6TSD - chains 111 and 444 of the 4 polymer chains in the assembly; structure by X-ray diffraction, 1.81 A resolution.

[Chain 111]
Protein: Capsid protein VP1
From: Coxsackievirus A24
UniProt: V9VEF3 (V9VEF3_9ENTO); residues 1-305 here correspond to UniProt positions 581-885 (UniProt number = residue number + 580)
Chain sequence (305 residues; row label = number of the first residue in the row):
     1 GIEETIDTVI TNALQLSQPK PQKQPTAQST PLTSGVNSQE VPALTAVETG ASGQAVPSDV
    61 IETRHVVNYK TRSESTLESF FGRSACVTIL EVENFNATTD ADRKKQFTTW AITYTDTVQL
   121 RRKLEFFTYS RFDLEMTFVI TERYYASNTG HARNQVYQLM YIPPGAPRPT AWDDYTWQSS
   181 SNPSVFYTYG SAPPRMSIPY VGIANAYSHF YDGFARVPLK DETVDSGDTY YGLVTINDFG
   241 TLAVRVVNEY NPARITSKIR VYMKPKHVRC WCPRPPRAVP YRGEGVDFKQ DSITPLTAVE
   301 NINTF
Disordered / not traced: 1-24
Metal / ion sites: Na+: T26, A27, S29, N68; Ca2+ site 1: T33, S34, S58, I61; Ca2+ site 2: L44 (shared with K63(444), A65(444) of chain 444); Ca2+ site 3: V246, N248
Residues lining bound ligands:
  - hexane-1,6-diol (HEZ), molecule 1: N154, T188, Y189, G190, S191
  - hexane-1,6-diol (HEZ), molecule 2: I203, A204, S208, Y211, I236, N237
  - hexane-1,6-diol (HEZ), molecule 3: Y230, V234, T235, E284
  - N-acetyl-alpha-neuraminic acid (SIA): N96, R143, Y145, A146, S147, Y250, N251, P252
From the paper describing this entry:
  - binding site for N-acetyl-alpha-neuraminic acid: Y145, A146, S147, Y250, P252
  - self-association interface (contacts with another copy of this molecule); pairs are residue here / residue on that copy: R254-Y145 (pi stacking)

[Chain 444]
Protein: Capsid protein VP4
From: Coxsackievirus A24
UniProt: V9VEF3 (V9VEF3_9ENTO); residue numbers follow UniProt; this construct covers 1-69
Chain sequence (69 residues; row label = number of the first residue in the row):
     1 MGAQVSSQKV GAHENTNVAT GGSTVNYTTI NYYKDSASNA ASKLDFSQDP SKFTEPVKDI
    61 MIKTAPALN
Disordered / not traced: 1, 14-24
Metal / ion sites: Ca2+: K63, A65 (shared with L44(111) of chain 111)

[How chain 111 and chain 444 interact]
Pairs across the interface (40; chain 111 residue first):
  P25(111) - F46(444)  hydrophobic
  E40(111) - T64(444)
  V41(111) - K63(444)
  V41(111) - T64(444)  hydrogen bond (backbone-backbone)
  P42(111) - K63(444)
  T45(111) - A67(444)
  A46(111) - A67(444)
  A46(111) - L68(444)  hydrophobic
  T49(111) - V57(444)
  T49(111) - M61(444)
  G50(111) - P56(444)
  A51(111) - T54(444)
  A51(111) - M61(444)  hydrophobic
  S52(111) - T54(444)  hydrogen bond (backbone-backbone)
  Q54(111) - T54(444)  hydrogen bond (side chain-backbone)
  Q54(111) - E55(444)
  V56(111) - K63(444)
  D59(111) - K63(444)  salt bridge
  T71(111) - F46(444)
  R72(111) - Q48(444)  hydrogen bond
  S73(111) - K9(444)
  S73(111) - L44(444)
  S73(111) - F46(444)
  T76(111) - D45(444)
  E78(111) - A41(444)
  E78(111) - S42(444)  hydrogen bond (side chain-backbone)
  S79(111) - L44(444)
  D133(111) - A37(444)
  S197(111) - A37(444)  hydrogen bond (side chain-backbone)
  S197(111) - S38(444)
  P199(111) - A37(444)  hydrophobic
  K266(111) - A37(444)  hydrogen bond (side chain-backbone)
  K266(111) - S38(444)  hydrogen bond (side chain-backbone)
  K266(111) - N39(444)  hydrogen bond (side chain-backbone)
  H267(111) - S36(444)
  H267(111) - A37(444)
  H267(111) - N39(444)  hydrogen bond (side chain-backbone)
  H267(111) - A40(444)  hydrogen bond (side chain-backbone)
  H267(111) - S42(444)
  P273(111) - F53(444)
Other interface residues (no listed pair), chain 111 (28 interface residues in all): Q39, A55, I198

[In short]
Chain 111 and chain 444 form an interface of 28 and 22 residues respectively; the contacts include 11 hydrogen
bonds and 1 salt bridge. Polar pairs include D59(111)-K63(444), Q54(111)-T54(444) and R72(111)-Q48(444). From
the paper: a binding site for N-acetyl-alpha-neuraminic acid at Y145(111), A146(111) and S147(111) among
others; a self-association interface involving R254(111).
Chain 111 is Capsid protein VP1 and chain 444 is Capsid protein VP4, both from Coxsackievirus A24; the
structure, Crystal structure of human coxsackievirus A24v in complex with pentavalent inhibitor ME0752, was
determined by X-ray diffraction.
